Entry 4B7G (X-ray diffraction, 1.90 A resolution); this record covers chains A and B of the 4 polymer chains in the assembly.

== Chain A (and B) ==
Name: Catalase
From: Corynebacterium glutamicum
Notes: EC 1.11.1.6; chain B of this document is another copy of the same molecule, construct and numbering; everything in this record applies to it too
UniProt: Q6M8A6 (Q6M8A6_CORGL); residue numbers follow UniProt; this construct covers 2-516
Sequence (515 residues; row label = number of the first residue in the row):
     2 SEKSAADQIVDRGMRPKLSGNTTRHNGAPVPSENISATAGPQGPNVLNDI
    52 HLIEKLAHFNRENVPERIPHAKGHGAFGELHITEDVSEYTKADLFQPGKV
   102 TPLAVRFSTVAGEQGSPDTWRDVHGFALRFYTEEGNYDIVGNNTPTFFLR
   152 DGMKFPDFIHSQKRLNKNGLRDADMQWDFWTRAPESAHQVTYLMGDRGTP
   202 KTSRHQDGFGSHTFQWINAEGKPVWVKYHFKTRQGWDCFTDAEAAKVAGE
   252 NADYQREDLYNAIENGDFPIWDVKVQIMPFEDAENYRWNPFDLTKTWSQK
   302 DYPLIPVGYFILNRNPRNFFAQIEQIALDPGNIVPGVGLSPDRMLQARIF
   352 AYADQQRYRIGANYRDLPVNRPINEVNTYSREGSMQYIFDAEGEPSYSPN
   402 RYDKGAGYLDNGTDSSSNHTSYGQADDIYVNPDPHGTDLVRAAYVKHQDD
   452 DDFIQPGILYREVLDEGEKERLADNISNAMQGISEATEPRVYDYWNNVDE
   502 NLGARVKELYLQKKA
Not modelled in the structure: 2-3 (chain B: 2)
Construct notes: conflict Ile-327 (Leu in Q6M8A6)
Ion coordination: heme Fe near Tyr-353 (its only coordinating residue here)
Small-molecule neighbours:
  - heme (HEM): Arg-68, Ile-69, Pro-70, His-71, Arg-107, Ser-109, Gly-126, Phe-127, Ala-128, Val-141, Gly-142, Asn-143, Phe-148, Gly-153, Phe-156, Gly-211, Ser-212, His-213, Leu-294, Leu-329, Met-345, Ala-348, Arg-349, Ala-352, Tyr-353, Gln-356, Gln-357, Arg-360
  - NADPH (NDP; NADPH dihydro-nicotinamide-adenine-dinucleotide phosphate): Pro-146, His-189, Tyr-193, Asp-197, Arg-198, Phe-210, His-230, Lys-232, Gln-277, Thr-297, Trp-298, Ser-299, Gln-300, Lys-301, Gln-456, Ile-459, Leu-460, Val-464, Leu-465, Glu-469

== How chain A and chain B interact ==
Contacting residue pairs (258):
  Arg-13(A) / Phe-390(B)
  Gly-14(A) / Tyr-388(B)
  Gly-14(A) / Ile-389(B)
  Gly-14(A) / Phe-390(B)  hydrogen bond (backbone-backbone)
  Met-15(A) / Phe-390(B)  hydrophobic
  Met-15(A) / Asp-391(B)
  Met-15(A) / Ala-392(B)  hydrophobic
  Met-15(A) / Glu-393(B)
  Arg-16(A) / Val-377(B)
  Arg-16(A) / Ile-389(B)
  Arg-16(A) / Phe-390(B)  hydrogen bond (backbone-backbone)
  Arg-16(A) / Asp-391(B)  salt bridge
  Arg-16(A) / Ala-392(B)  hydrogen bond (backbone-backbone)
  Pro-17(A) / Ala-392(B)
  Lys-18(A) / Ala-392(B)
  Lys-18(A) / Glu-395(B)  salt bridge
  Leu-19(A) / Glu-376(B)
  Leu-19(A) / Val-377(B)
  Leu-19(A) / Asn-378(B)
  Leu-19(A) / Asp-404(B)
  Leu-19(A) / Lys-405(B)
  Ser-20(A) / Asn-378(B)
  Ser-20(A) / Asp-404(B)
  Ser-20(A) / Lys-405(B)
  Gly-21(A) / Lys-405(B)
  Gly-21(A) / Gly-406(B)
  Asn-22(A) / Asn-378(B)  hydrogen bond (backbone-side chain)
  Asn-22(A) / Ala-407(B)  hydrogen bond (side chain-backbone)
  Asn-22(A) / Gly-408(B)  hydrogen bond (side chain-backbone)
  Asn-22(A) / Tyr-409(B)
  Thr-23(A) / Asn-378(B)
  Thr-23(A) / Tyr-380(B)
  Thr-23(A) / Gly-406(B)
  Thr-23(A) / Ala-407(B)  hydrogen bond (backbone-backbone)
  Thr-23(A) / Gly-408(B)
  Thr-24(A) / Val-377(B)
  Thr-24(A) / Asn-378(B)  hydrogen bond (backbone-backbone)
  Arg-25(A) / Gly-332(B)  hydrogen bond (side chain-backbone)
  Arg-25(A) / Ile-334(B)  hydrogen bond (side chain-backbone)
  Arg-25(A) / Val-377(B)
  His-26(A) / Arg-366(B)
  His-26(A) / Pro-373(B)
  His-26(A) / Val-377(B)
  His-26(A) / Thr-379(B)  hydrogen bond
  His-26(A) / Ser-381(B)  hydrogen bond
  Asn-27(A) / Gly-136(B)
  Asn-27(A) / Asn-137(B)  hydrogen bond (backbone-backbone)
  Asn-27(A) / Asn-333(B)
  Asn-27(A) / Ile-334(B)  hydrogen bond (side chain-backbone)
  Asn-27(A) / Arg-366(B)
  Asn-27(A) / Pro-373(B)
  Gly-28(A) / Glu-135(B)
  Gly-28(A) / Gly-136(B)
  Gly-28(A) / Pro-373(B)
  Gly-28(A) / Asn-375(B)  hydrogen bond (backbone-side chain)
  Ala-29(A) / Glu-135(B)
  Ala-29(A) / Ile-334(B)
  Pro-30(A) / Pro-336(B)
  Pro-30(A) / Tyr-409(B)  hydrophobic
  Val-31(A) / Gly-408(B)
  Val-31(A) / Tyr-409(B)  hydrogen bond (backbone-backbone)
  Pro-32(A) / Gly-408(B)
  Pro-32(A) / Tyr-409(B)  hydrogen bond (backbone-backbone)
  Pro-32(A) / Leu-410(B)  hydrogen bond (backbone-backbone)
  Pro-32(A) / Asp-428(B)
  Ser-33(A) / Asp-411(B)  hydrogen bond
  Ser-33(A) / Tyr-423(B)
  Glu-34(A) / Ser-399(B)
  Glu-34(A) / Ala-407(B)
  Glu-34(A) / Gly-408(B)
  Glu-34(A) / Asp-411(B)  hydrogen bond (backbone-side chain)
  Asn-35(A) / Asp-411(B)
  Asn-35(A) / Asp-415(B)  hydrogen bond (side chain-backbone)
  Asn-35(A) / Ser-416(B)
  Asn-35(A) / Ser-417(B)  hydrogen bond
  Ile-36(A) / Thr-421(B)
  Ile-36(A) / Tyr-423(B)  hydrophobic
  Ala-38(A) / Ile-429(B)  hydrophobic
  Pro-45(A) / Leu-440(B)  hydrophobic
  Leu-48(A) / Gln-347(B)
  Asn-49(A) / Leu-340(B)
  Asn-49(A) / Gln-347(B)  hydrogen bond
  Asn-49(A) / Ile-350(B)
  Asn-49(A) / Ile-429(B)
  Ile-51(A) / Gly-332(B)
  Ile-51(A) / Ile-334(B)  hydrophobic
  Ile-51(A) / Ile-350(B)  hydrophobic
  Glu-55(A) / Arg-358(B)
  Glu-55(A) / Arg-366(B)  salt bridge
  Ala-58(A) / Arg-358(B)
  His-59(A) / Ala-363(B)
  His-59(A) / Asn-364(B)  hydrogen bond
  His-59(A) / Ser-381(B)
  His-59(A) / Arg-382(B)  hydrogen bond (side chain-backbone)
  His-59(A) / Glu-383(B)
  Arg-62(A) / Arg-358(B)
  Arg-62(A) / Ala-363(B)
  Arg-62(A) / Gly-384(B)
  Glu-63(A) / Arg-382(B)  salt bridge
  Glu-63(A) / Glu-383(B)
  Glu-63(A) / Gly-384(B)  hydrogen bond (backbone-backbone)
  Val-65(A) / Gly-384(B)
  Val-65(A) / Ser-385(B)
  Glu-135(A) / Gly-28(B)
  Glu-135(A) / Ala-29(B)
  Gly-136(A) / Asn-27(B)
  Gly-136(A) / Gly-28(B)
  Asn-137(A) / Asn-27(B)  hydrogen bond (backbone-backbone)
  Pro-317(A) / Glu-393(B)
  Arg-318(A) / Phe-390(B)
  Arg-318(A) / Glu-393(B)  salt bridge
  Asn-319(A) / Phe-390(B)
  Phe-321(A) / Glu-383(B)
  Phe-321(A) / Gly-384(B)
  Phe-321(A) / Gln-387(B)
  Ala-322(A) / Gln-387(B)
  Ala-322(A) / Phe-390(B)  hydrophobic
  Gln-323(A) / Phe-390(B)
  Gln-326(A) / Gly-384(B)
  Gln-326(A) / Met-386(B)  hydrogen bond (side chain-backbone)
  Gln-326(A) / Gln-387(B)  hydrogen bond (side chain-backbone)
  Gly-332(A) / Arg-25(B)  hydrogen bond (backbone-side chain)
  Gly-332(A) / Ile-51(B)
  Asn-333(A) / Arg-25(B)
  Asn-333(A) / Asn-27(B)
  Ile-334(A) / Arg-25(B)
  Ile-334(A) / Asn-27(B)  hydrogen bond (backbone-side chain)
  Ile-334(A) / Ala-29(B)
  Ile-334(A) / Ile-51(B)  hydrophobic
  Pro-336(A) / Pro-30(B)
  Leu-340(A) / Asn-49(B)
  Gln-347(A) / Leu-48(B)
  Gln-347(A) / Asn-49(B)  hydrogen bond
  Ile-350(A) / Asn-49(B)
  Ile-350(A) / Ile-51(B)  hydrophobic
  Arg-358(A) / Glu-55(B)
  Arg-358(A) / Ala-58(B)
  Arg-358(A) / Arg-62(B)
  Ile-361(A) / Ser-385(B)  hydrogen bond (backbone-side chain)
  Ile-361(A) / Met-386(B)
  Ala-363(A) / His-59(B)  hydrogen bond (backbone-side chain)
  Ala-363(A) / Arg-62(B)
  Asn-364(A) / His-59(B)  hydrogen bond
  Asn-364(A) / Met-386(B)
  Tyr-365(A) / Met-386(B)  hydrophobic
  Arg-366(A) / His-26(B)
  Arg-366(A) / Asn-27(B)
  Arg-366(A) / Glu-55(B)  salt bridge
  Asp-367(A) / Tyr-388(B)
  Leu-368(A) / Met-386(B)
  Leu-368(A) / Gln-387(B)
  Leu-368(A) / Tyr-388(B)  hydrophobic
  Pro-369(A) / Tyr-388(B)
  Arg-372(A) / Tyr-388(B)  hydrogen bond
  Pro-373(A) / Asn-27(B)
  Asn-375(A) / Gly-28(B)  hydrogen bond (side chain-backbone)
  Glu-376(A) / Pro-17(B)
  Glu-376(A) / Leu-19(B)
  Val-377(A) / Arg-16(B)
  Val-377(A) / Leu-19(B)
  Val-377(A) / Thr-24(B)
  Val-377(A) / Arg-25(B)
  Val-377(A) / His-26(B)
  Asn-378(A) / Leu-19(B)
  Asn-378(A) / Ser-20(B)
  Asn-378(A) / Asn-22(B)  hydrogen bond (side chain-backbone)
  Asn-378(A) / Thr-23(B)
  Asn-378(A) / Thr-24(B)  hydrogen bond (backbone-backbone)
  Thr-379(A) / His-26(B)  hydrogen bond
  Tyr-380(A) / Thr-23(B)
  Ser-381(A) / His-26(B)  hydrogen bond
  Ser-381(A) / His-59(B)
  Arg-382(A) / His-59(B)  hydrogen bond (backbone-side chain)
  Arg-382(A) / Glu-63(B)  salt bridge
  Glu-383(A) / His-59(B)  hydrogen bond (backbone-side chain)
  Glu-383(A) / Glu-63(B)
  Glu-383(A) / Phe-321(B)
  Gly-384(A) / Arg-62(B)
  Gly-384(A) / Glu-63(B)  hydrogen bond (backbone-backbone)
  Gly-384(A) / Val-65(B)
  Gly-384(A) / Phe-321(B)
  Gly-384(A) / Gln-326(B)
  Ser-385(A) / Val-65(B)
  Ser-385(A) / Ile-361(B)  hydrogen bond (side chain-backbone)
  Met-386(A) / Gln-326(B)  hydrogen bond (backbone-side chain)
  Met-386(A) / Ile-361(B)
  Met-386(A) / Asn-364(B)
  Met-386(A) / Tyr-365(B)  hydrophobic
  Met-386(A) / Leu-368(B)
  Met-386(A) / Met-386(B)
  Met-386(A) / Tyr-388(B)  hydrogen bond (backbone-side chain)
  Gln-387(A) / Phe-321(B)
  Gln-387(A) / Ala-322(B)
  Gln-387(A) / Gln-326(B)  hydrogen bond (backbone-side chain)
  Gln-387(A) / Leu-368(B)
  Tyr-388(A) / Gly-14(B)
  Tyr-388(A) / Asp-367(B)
  Tyr-388(A) / Leu-368(B)  hydrophobic
  Tyr-388(A) / Pro-369(B)
  Tyr-388(A) / Arg-372(B)  hydrogen bond
  Tyr-388(A) / Met-386(B)  hydrogen bond (side chain-backbone)
  Tyr-388(A) / Tyr-388(B)  hydrogen bond (backbone-side chain)
  Ile-389(A) / Gly-14(B)
  Ile-389(A) / Arg-16(B)
  Phe-390(A) / Arg-13(B)
  Phe-390(A) / Gly-14(B)  hydrogen bond (backbone-backbone)
  Phe-390(A) / Met-15(B)  hydrophobic
  Phe-390(A) / Arg-16(B)  hydrogen bond (backbone-backbone)
  Phe-390(A) / Arg-318(B)
  Phe-390(A) / Asn-319(B)
  Phe-390(A) / Ala-322(B)  hydrophobic
  Phe-390(A) / Gln-323(B)
  Asp-391(A) / Met-15(B)
  Asp-391(A) / Arg-16(B)  salt bridge
  Ala-392(A) / Met-15(B)  hydrophobic
  Ala-392(A) / Arg-16(B)  hydrogen bond (backbone-backbone)
  Ala-392(A) / Pro-17(B)
  Ala-392(A) / Lys-18(B)
  Glu-393(A) / Met-15(B)
  Glu-393(A) / Pro-317(B)
  Glu-393(A) / Arg-318(B)  salt bridge
  Glu-395(A) / Lys-18(B)  salt bridge
  Ser-399(A) / Glu-34(B)
  Asp-404(A) / Ser-20(B)
  Asp-404(A) / Gly-21(B)
  Lys-405(A) / Leu-19(B)
  Lys-405(A) / Ser-20(B)
  Lys-405(A) / Gly-21(B)
  Gly-406(A) / Gly-21(B)
  Gly-406(A) / Thr-23(B)
  Ala-407(A) / Gly-21(B)
  Ala-407(A) / Asn-22(B)  hydrogen bond (backbone-side chain)
  Ala-407(A) / Thr-23(B)  hydrogen bond (backbone-backbone)
  Ala-407(A) / Glu-34(B)
  Gly-408(A) / Asn-22(B)
  Gly-408(A) / Thr-23(B)
  Gly-408(A) / Val-31(B)
  Gly-408(A) / Pro-32(B)
  Gly-408(A) / Glu-34(B)
  Tyr-409(A) / Asn-22(B)
  Tyr-409(A) / Pro-30(B)  hydrophobic
  Tyr-409(A) / Val-31(B)  hydrogen bond (backbone-backbone)
  Tyr-409(A) / Pro-32(B)  hydrogen bond (backbone-backbone)
  Leu-410(A) / Pro-32(B)  hydrogen bond (backbone-backbone)
  Asp-411(A) / Pro-32(B)
  Asp-411(A) / Ser-33(B)  hydrogen bond
  Asp-411(A) / Glu-34(B)  hydrogen bond (side chain-backbone)
  Asp-411(A) / Asn-35(B)
  Asp-415(A) / Asn-35(B)  hydrogen bond (backbone-side chain)
  Ser-416(A) / Asn-35(B)  hydrogen bond (backbone-side chain)
  Ser-417(A) / Asn-35(B)  hydrogen bond
  Thr-421(A) / Ile-36(B)
  Tyr-423(A) / Ser-33(B)
  Tyr-423(A) / Ile-36(B)  hydrophobic
  Asp-428(A) / Pro-32(B)
  Ile-429(A) / Ala-38(B)  hydrophobic
  Ile-429(A) / Asn-49(B)
  Leu-440(A) / Pro-45(B)  hydrophobic
Other interface residues (no listed pair), chain A (110 interface residues in all): Val-11, Asp-50, Ile-54, Val-335, Ala-348, Phe-351, Asp-355, Gly-362, Gly-394, Pro-400
Other interface residues (no listed pair), chain B (107 interface residues in all): Val-11, Ile-54, Val-335, Ala-348, Phe-351, Gly-394, Pro-400

== Overview ==
110 residues of chain A face 107 of chain B across their interface, with 64 hydrogen bonds and 10 salt
bridges. Polar contacts include Arg-16(A)/Asp-391(B), Lys-18(A)/Glu-395(B) and Glu-55(A)/Arg-366(B). Chain A
binds NADPH and heme.
Both chains are Catalase (Corynebacterium glutamicum). Entry 4B7G (Structure of a bacterial catalase) was
determined by X-ray diffraction together with 4B7F and 4B7H from the same study.
